PDB entry 6J31 | X-ray diffraction, 2.24 A resolution | chains A and E

Chain A:
Protein: kcn28
Sequence (396 residues; row label = number of the first residue in the row):
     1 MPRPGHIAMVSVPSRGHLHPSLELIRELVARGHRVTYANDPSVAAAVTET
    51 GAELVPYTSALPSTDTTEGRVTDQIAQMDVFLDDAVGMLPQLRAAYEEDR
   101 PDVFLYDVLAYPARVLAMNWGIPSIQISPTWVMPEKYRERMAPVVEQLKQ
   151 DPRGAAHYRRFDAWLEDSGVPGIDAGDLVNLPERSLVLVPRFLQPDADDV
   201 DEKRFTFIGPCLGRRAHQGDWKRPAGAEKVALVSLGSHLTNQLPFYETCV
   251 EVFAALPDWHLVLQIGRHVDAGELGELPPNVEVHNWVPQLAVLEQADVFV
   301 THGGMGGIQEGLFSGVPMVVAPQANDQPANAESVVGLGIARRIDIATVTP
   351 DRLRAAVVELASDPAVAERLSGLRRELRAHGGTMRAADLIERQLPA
Disordered / not traced: 1, 63-71, 396
Ligand contacts: BG9 ((2E,2'E)-3,3'-(1,2-phenylene)di(prop-2-enoic acid)): H17, F81, V108, L109, T130, N325
What the authors report for this chain:
  - binding site for BG9: H17, F81, V108, L109
  - binding site for Dbb-dsg-val-mea-val-gly-gly-dva-dle (chain E): Q74, Q77, W131, Y137, Y158, N180
  - mutagenesis - H17A: abolished catalytic activity
  - catalytic residues: H17 (proposed by the authors, not directly observed)

Chain E:
Protein: Dbb-dsg-val-mea-val-gly-gly-dva-dle
Sequence (9 residues; row label = number of the first residue in the row):
     2 XNVFVGGVL
Covalently attached groups: covalent link DBB_2-L10
Modified / non-standard residues: DBB (D-alpha-aminobutyric acid) at position 2; N3 (D-asparagine; DSG); F5 (N-methylphenylalanine; MEA); V9 (D-valine; DVA); L10 (D-leucine; DLE)
Ligand contacts: BG9 ((2E,2'E)-3,3'-(1,2-phenylene)di(prop-2-enoic acid)): DBB_2, N3, V4, F5, V6, G7, V9, L10

Chain A / chain E interface:
Pairs across the interface (30):
  Q74(A) - DBB_2(E)
  Q74(A) - V6(E)
  Q77(A) - DBB_2(E)
  Q77(A) - N3(E)
  Q77(A) - L10(E)  hydrogen bond (side chain-backbone)
  M78(A) - L10(E)
  F81(A) - DBB_2(E)
  F81(A) - L10(E)
  L109(A) - L10(E)
  Y111(A) - L10(E)
  T130(A) - F5(E)
  W131(A) - F5(E)
  M133(A) - F5(E)
  M133(A) - G7(E)
  Y137(A) - F5(E)  hydrogen bond (side chain-backbone)
  R138(A) - G7(E)
  M141(A) - V6(E)
  V145(A) - V6(E)  hydrophobic
  Y158(A) - G8(E)  hydrogen bond (side chain-backbone)
  F161(A) - V9(E)
  A175(A) - V9(E)
  G176(A) - V9(E)
  V179(A) - V9(E)
  V179(A) - L10(E)
  N180(A) - G7(E)  hydrogen bond (side chain-backbone)
  N325(A) - DBB_2(E)
  N325(A) - N3(E)  hydrogen bond (side chain-backbone)
  N325(A) - V4(E)
  N325(A) - F5(E)
  D326(A) - F5(E)
Interface residues without a listed pair, chain A (22 interface residues in all): A324

Summary:
Chain A and chain E form an interface of 22 and 9 residues respectively, with 5 hydrogen bonds. Polar pairs
include Q77(A)-L10(E), Y137(A)-F5(E) and Y158(A)-G8(E). Compound BG9 is bound between chain A and chain E.
From the paper: the catalytic residue H17(A); H17A of chain A abolishes catalytic activity.
Here chain A is kcn28 and chain E is Dbb-dsg-val-mea-val-gly-gly-dva-dle. Entry 6J31 (Crystal Structure
Analysis of the Glycotransferase of kitacinnamycin) was determined by X-ray diffraction, deposited together
with 6J32.
